PDB entry 8H6F | electron microscopy, 3.30 A resolution | chains C and Y of the 6 polymer chains in the assembly

# Chain C
Protein: Spike glycoprotein
From: Severe acute respiratory syndrome coronavirus 2
UniProt: P0DTC2 (SPIKE_SARS2); residues 1-1208 here = UniProt positions 1-1208
Sequence (1208 residues; each row starts with the number of its first residue):
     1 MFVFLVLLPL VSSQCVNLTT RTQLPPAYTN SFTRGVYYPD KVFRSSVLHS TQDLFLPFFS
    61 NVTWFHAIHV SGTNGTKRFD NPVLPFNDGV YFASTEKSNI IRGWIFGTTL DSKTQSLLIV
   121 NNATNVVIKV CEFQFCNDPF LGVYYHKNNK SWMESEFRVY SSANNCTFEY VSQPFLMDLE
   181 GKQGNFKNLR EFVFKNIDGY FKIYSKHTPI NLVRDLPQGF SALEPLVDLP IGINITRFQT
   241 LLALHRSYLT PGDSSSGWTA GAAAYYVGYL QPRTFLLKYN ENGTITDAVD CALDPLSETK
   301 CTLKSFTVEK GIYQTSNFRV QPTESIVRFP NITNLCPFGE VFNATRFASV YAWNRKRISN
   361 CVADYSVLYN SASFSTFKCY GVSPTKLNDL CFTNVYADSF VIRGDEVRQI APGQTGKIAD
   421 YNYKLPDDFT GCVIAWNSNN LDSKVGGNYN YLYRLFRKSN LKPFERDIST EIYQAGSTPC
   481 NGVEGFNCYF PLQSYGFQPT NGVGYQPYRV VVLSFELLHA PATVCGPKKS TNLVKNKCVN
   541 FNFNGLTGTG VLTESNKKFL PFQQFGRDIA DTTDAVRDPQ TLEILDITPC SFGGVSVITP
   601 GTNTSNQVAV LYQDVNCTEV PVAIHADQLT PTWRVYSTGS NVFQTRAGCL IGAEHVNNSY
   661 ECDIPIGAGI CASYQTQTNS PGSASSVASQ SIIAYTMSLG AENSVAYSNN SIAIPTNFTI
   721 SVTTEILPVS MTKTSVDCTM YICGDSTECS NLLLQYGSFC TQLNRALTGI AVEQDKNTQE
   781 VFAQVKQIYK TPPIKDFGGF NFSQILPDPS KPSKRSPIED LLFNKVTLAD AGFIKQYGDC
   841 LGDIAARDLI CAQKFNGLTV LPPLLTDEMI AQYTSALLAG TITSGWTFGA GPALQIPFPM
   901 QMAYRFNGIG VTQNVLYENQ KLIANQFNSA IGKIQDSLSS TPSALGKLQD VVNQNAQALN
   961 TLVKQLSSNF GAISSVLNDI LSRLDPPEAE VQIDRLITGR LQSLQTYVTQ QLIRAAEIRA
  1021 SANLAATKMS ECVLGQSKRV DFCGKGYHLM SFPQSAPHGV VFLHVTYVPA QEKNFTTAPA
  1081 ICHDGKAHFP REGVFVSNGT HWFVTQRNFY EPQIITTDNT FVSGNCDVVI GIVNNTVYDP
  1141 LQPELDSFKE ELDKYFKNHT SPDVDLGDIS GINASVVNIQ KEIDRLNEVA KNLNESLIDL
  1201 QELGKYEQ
Unresolved in the structure: 1-25, 67-78, 140-152, 178-187, 247-262, 676-689, 829-851, 1150-1208
Construct notes: engineered mutation Gly682 (Arg in P0DTC2), Ser683 (Arg in P0DTC2), Ser685 (Arg in P0DTC2), Pro817 (Phe in P0DTC2), Pro892 (Ala in P0DTC2), Pro899 (Ala in P0DTC2), Pro942 (Ala in P0DTC2), Pro986 (Lys in P0DTC2), Pro987 (Val in P0DTC2)
Disulfides: Cys131-Cys166, Cys291-Cys301, Cys336-Cys361, Cys379-Cys432, Cys391-Cys525, Cys480-Cys488, Cys538-Cys590, Cys617-Cys649, Cys662-Cys671, Cys738-Cys760, Cys743-Cys749, Cys1032-Cys1043, Cys1082-Cys1126
Covalently attached groups: N-acetylglucosamine (NAG) linked to Asn61, Asn234, Asn616, Asn657, Asn709, Asn717, Asn801, Asn1074, Asn1098, Asn1134
Curated features (UniProtKB/Swiss-Prot):
  - region: Asn280 to Cys301 (Putative superantigen), Arg403 to Asp405 (Integrin-binding motif), Asn448 to Phe456 (Immunodominant HLA epitope recognized by the CD8+), Pro681, Ala684 (Putative superantigen), Ser816 to Tyr837 (Fusion peptide 1), Lys835 to Phe855 (Fusion peptide 2), Asp1163 to Glu1202 (Heptad repeat 2)
  - site: Arg815, Ser816 (Cleavage)
  - glycosylation: Asn17 (N-linked (GlcNAc...) (complex) asparagine), Asn61 (N-linked (GlcNAc...) (hybrid) asparagine), Asn74 (N-linked (GlcNAc...) (complex) asparagine), Asn122 (N-linked (GlcNAc...) (hybrid) asparagine), Asn149 (N-linked (GlcNAc...) (complex) asparagine), Asn165 (N-linked (GlcNAc...) (complex) asparagine), Asn234 (N-linked (GlcNAc...) (high mannose) asparagine), Asn282 (N-linked (GlcNAc...) (complex) asparagine), Thr323 (O-linked (GalNAc) threonine), Ser325 (O-linked (HexNAc...) serine), Asn331 (N-linked (GlcNAc...) (complex) asparagine), Asn343 (N-linked (GlcNAc...) (complex) asparagine), Asn603 (N-linked (GlcNAc...) (hybrid) asparagine), Asn616 (N-linked (GlcNAc...) (complex) asparagine), Asn657 (N-linked (GlcNAc...) (complex) asparagine), Thr676 (O-linked (GlcNAc...) threonine), Thr678 (O-linked (GlcNAc...) threonine), Asn709 (N-linked (GlcNAc...) (high mannose) asparagine), Asn717 (N-linked (GlcNAc...) (hybrid) asparagine), Asn801 (N-linked (GlcNAc...) (hybrid) asparagine) and 6 more in UniProt
  - natural variant: Leu5 (L5F: In strain: Iota/B.1.526), Ser13 (S13I: In strain: Epsilon/B.1.427/B.1.429), Leu18 (L18F: In strain: Beta/B.1.351, Gamma/P.1 and 1 more), Thr19 (T19I: In strain: Omicron/BQ.1.1, Omicron/XBB.1.5 and 1 more; T19R: In strain: Delta/B.1.617.2, Omicron/BA.2 and 4 more), Thr20 (T20N: In strain: Gamma/P.1), Leu24 to Ala27 (sequence variant, change not given here; In strain: Omicron/BA.2, Omicron/BA.2.12.1 and 6 more), Pro26 (P26S: In strain: Gamma/P.1), Gln52 (Q52H: In strain: Omicron/EG.5.1), Ala67 (A67V: In strain: Eta/B.1.525, Omicron/BA.1), His69 to Val70 (deletion: In strain: Alpha/B.1.1.7, Eta/B.1.525 and 5 more), Gly75 (G75V: In strain: Lambda/C.37), Thr76 (T76I: In strain: Lambda/C.37), 82 further natural variant entries in UniProt
  - mutagenesis: His69 to Val70 (Increased incorporation of cleaved spike into virions), Asn121 (N121Q: Partial loss of biliverdin affinity), Arg190 (R190K: Partial loss of biliverdin affinity), Asn234 (N234Q: Increased resistance to neutralizing antibodies), Asn331 (N331Q: Reduced viral infectivity), Asn343 (N343Q: Reduced viral infectivity), Leu452 (L452R: Increased resistance to neutralizing antibodies. Decreases HLA binding to NF9 epitope. Increased binding affinity to human ACE2), Tyr453 (Y453F: Decreased HLA binding to NF9 epitope. Increased binding affinity to human ACE2), Ala475 (A475V: Increased resistance to neutralizing antibodies), Val483 (V483A: Increased resistance to neutralizing antibodies), Glu484 (E484D: Increased replication in human TMEM106B overexpressing cells), Phe490 (F490L: Increased resistance to neutralizing antibodies and human covalescent sera neutralization), 12 further mutagenesis entries in UniProt

# Chain Y
Protein: Repebody (A6)
Sequence (267 residues; numbered 1 to 267; the number before each row is that of its first residue):
     1 METITVSTPI KQIFPDDAFA ETIKANLKKK SVTDAVTQNE LNSIDQIYAP DSDIKSVQGI
    61 QYLPNVRSLK LRSNKLHDIS ALKELTNLTF LFLNLNQLQS LPNGVFDKLT NLKELVLVEN
   121 QLQSLPDGVF DKLTNLTLLH LMVNQLQSLP KGVFDKLTNL TELDLSYNQL QSLPEGVFDK
   181 LTQLKDLRLY QNQLKSVPDG VFDRLTSLQY IWLHDNPWDC TCPGIRYLSE WINKHSGVVR
   241 SFIPLWAPDS AKCSGSGKPV RSIICPT
Unresolved in the structure: 1-7
Disulfides: Cys220-Cys253, Cys222-Cys265

# Chain C / chain Y interface
Pairs across the interface (12):
  Pro412(C) - Asp45(Y)
  Gly413(C) - Asp45(Y)
  Gln414(C) - Glu114(Y)  hydrogen bond
  Thr415(C) - Phe90(Y)
  Thr415(C) - Glu114(Y)
  Tyr421(C) - Asn94(Y)  hydrogen bond
  Tyr449(C) - Arg240(Y)
  Phe486(C) - Gln193(Y)
  Phe490(C) - Tyr190(Y)  hydrophobic
  Phe490(C) - Gln191(Y)
  Gln493(C) - Arg188(Y)
  Gln493(C) - Tyr190(Y)
Also at the interface, not in a pair above, chain C (15 interface residues in all): Glu484, Cys488, Tyr489, Pro491, Ser494, Gln498
Also at the interface, not in a pair above, chain Y (14 interface residues in all): Tyr167, Asn168, Asn192, Trp212, Phe242

# Summary
15 residues of chain C and 14 residues of chain Y are in contact; the contacts include 2 hydrogen bonds. Polar
contacts include Gln414(C)-Glu114(Y) and Tyr421(C)-Asn94(Y). N-acetylglucosamine is covalently linked to
Asn61(C), Asn234(C), Asn616(C), Asn657(C), Asn709(C) and Asn717(C) and 4 more.
Here chain C is Spike glycoprotein (Severe acute respiratory syndrome coronavirus 2) and chain Y is Repebody
(A6). Entry 8H6F (Cryo-EM structure of SARS-CoV-2 Spike protein in complex with A6 repebody) was determined by
electron microscopy.
